PDB entry 8S0F | electron microscopy, 4.10 A resolution (low resolution: residue-level contacts below are approximate; hydrogen-bond / salt-bridge calls are withheld) | chains 5 and 3 of the 14 polymer chains in the assembly

# Chain 5
Molecule: DNA replication licensing factor MCM5
Organism: Homo sapiens
Notes: EC 3.6.4.12
UniProtKB: P33992 (MCM5_HUMAN); residue numbers follow UniProt; this construct covers 1-734
Amino-acid sequence (734 residues; numbered 1 to 734; the number before each row is that of its first residue):
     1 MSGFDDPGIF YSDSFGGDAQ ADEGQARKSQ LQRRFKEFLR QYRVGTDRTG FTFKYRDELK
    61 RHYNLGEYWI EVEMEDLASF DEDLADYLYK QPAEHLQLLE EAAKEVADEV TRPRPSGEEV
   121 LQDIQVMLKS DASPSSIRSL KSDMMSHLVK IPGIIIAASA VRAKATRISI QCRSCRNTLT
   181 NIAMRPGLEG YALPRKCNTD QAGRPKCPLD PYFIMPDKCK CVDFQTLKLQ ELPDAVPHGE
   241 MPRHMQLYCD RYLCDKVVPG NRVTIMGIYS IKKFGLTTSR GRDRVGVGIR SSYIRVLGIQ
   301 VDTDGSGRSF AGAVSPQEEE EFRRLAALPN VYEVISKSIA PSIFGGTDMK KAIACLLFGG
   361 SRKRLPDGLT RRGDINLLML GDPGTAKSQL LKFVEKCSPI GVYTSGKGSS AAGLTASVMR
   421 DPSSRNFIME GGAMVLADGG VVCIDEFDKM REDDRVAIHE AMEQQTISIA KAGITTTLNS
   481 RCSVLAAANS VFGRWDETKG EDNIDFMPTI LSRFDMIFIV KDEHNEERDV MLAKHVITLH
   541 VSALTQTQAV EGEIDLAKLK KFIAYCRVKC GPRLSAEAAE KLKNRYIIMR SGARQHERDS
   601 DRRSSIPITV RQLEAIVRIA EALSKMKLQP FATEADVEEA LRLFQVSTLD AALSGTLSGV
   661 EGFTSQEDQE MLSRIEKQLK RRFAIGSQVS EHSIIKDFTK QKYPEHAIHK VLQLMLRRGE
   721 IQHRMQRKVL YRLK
Disordered / not traced: 1-315, 407-433, 449-479, 653-734
Curated features (UniProtKB/Swiss-Prot):
  - binding site (ADP): Arg371
  - modified residue: Ser2 (N-acetylserine), Ser315 (Phosphoserine), Lys392 (N6-acetyllysine), Lys396 (N6-acetyllysine), Ser605 (Phosphoserine), Lys696 (N6-acetyllysine)
  - natural variant: Thr466 (T466I: In MGORS8)

# Chain 3
Molecule: DNA replication licensing factor MCM3
Organism: Homo sapiens
Notes: EC 3.6.4.12
UniProtKB: P25205 (MCM3_HUMAN); residue numbers follow UniProt; this construct covers 1-808
Amino-acid sequence (810 residues; row label = number of the first residue in the row; numbers below 1 keep their minus sign (Gly-1 is residue -1)):
    -1 GEMAGTVVLD DVELREAQRD YLDFLDDEED QGIYQSKVRE LISDNQYRLI VNVNDLRRKN
    59 EKRANRLLNN AFEELVAFQR ALKDFVASID ATYAKQYEEF YVGLEGSFGS KHVSPRTLTS
   119 CFLSCVVCVE GIVTKCSLVR PKVVRSVHYC PATKKTIERR YSDLTTLVAF PSSSVYPTKD
   179 EENNPLETEY GLSVYKDHQT ITIQEMPEKA PAGQLPRSVD VILDDDLVDK AKPGDRVQVV
   239 GTYRCLPGKK GGYTSGTFRT VLIACNVKQM SKDAQPSFSA EDIAKIKKFS KTRSKDIFDQ
   299 LAKSLAPSIH GHDYVKKAIL CLLLGGVERD LENGSHIRGD INILLIGDPS VAKSQLLRYV
   359 LCTAPRAIPT TGRGSSGVGL TAAVTTDQET GERRLEAGAM VLADRGVVCI DEFDKMSDMD
   419 RTAIHEVMEQ GRVTIAKAGI HARLNARCSV LAAANPVYGR YDQYKTPMEN IGLQDSLLSR
   479 FDLLFIMLDQ MDPEQDREIS DHVLRMHRYR APGEQDGDAM PLGSAVDILA TDDPNFSQED
   539 QQDTQIYEKH DNLLHGTKKK KEKMVSAAFM KKYIHVAKII KPVLTQESAT YIAEEYSRLR
   599 SQDSMSSDTA RTSPVTARTL ETLIRLATAH AKARMSKTVD LQDAEEAVEL VQYAYFKKVL
   659 EKEKKRKKRS EDESETEDEE EKSQEDQEQK RKRRKTRQPD AKDGDSYDPY DFSDTEEEMP
   719 QVHTPKTADS QETKESQKVE LSESRLKAFK VALLDVFREA HAQSIGMNRL TESINRDSEE
   779 PFSSVEIQAA LSKMQDDNQV MVSEGIIFLI
Disordered / not traced: -1 to 280, 519-541, 657-808
Differences from the reference sequence: expression tag (-1 to 0)
Curated features (UniProtKB/Swiss-Prot):
  - motif: Ser477 to Asp480 (Arginine finger)
  - binding site (ADP): Gln353, Leu393, Glu394, Ala395, Ala397
  - binding site (ATP): Ala523, Arg664
  - modified residue: Ala2 (N-acetylalanine), Ser160 (Phosphoserine), Ser275 (Phosphoserine), Lys293 (N6-acetyllysine), Ser535 (Phosphoserine), Lys547 (N6-acetyllysine), Ser611 (Phosphoserine), Ser668 (Phosphoserine), Ser672 (Phosphoserine), Thr674 (Phosphothreonine), Ser681 (Phosphoserine), Tyr708 (Phosphotyrosine), Ser711 (Phosphoserine), Thr713 (Phosphothreonine), Thr722 (Phosphothreonine), Thr725 (Phosphothreonine), Ser728 (Phosphoserine), Ser734 (Phosphoserine)
  - mutagenesis: Ser535 (S535A: 50% reduction in phosphorylation by ATM or ATR)

# Chain 5 / chain 3 interface
Residue-residue contacts (15; chain 5 residue first):
  Pro366(5) - Met518(3)
  Leu369(5) - Gln353(3)
  Arg371(5) - His505(3)
  Met507(5) - Tyr456(3)
  Thr509(5) - Gly457(3)
  Arg573(5) - Ala517(3)
  Lys583(5) - Leu502(3)
  Lys583(5) - Arg506(3)
  Arg590(5) - Asp494(3)
  Arg594(5) - Met489(3)
  Arg594(5) - Pro491(3)
  Glu597(5) - Met489(3)
  Arg603(5) - Arg458(3)
  Arg603(5) - Asp460(3)
  Ser604(5) - Arg458(3)
Other interface residues (no listed pair), chain 5 (14 interface residues in all): Pro508, Thr609
Other interface residues (no listed pair), chain 3 (18 interface residues in all): Pro347, Ser348, Asp490, Arg508, Asp516

# Overview
Chain 5 and chain 3 form an interface of 14 and 18 residues respectively. From UniProt: ADP-binding residue
Arg371(5) on chain 5; 5 ADP-binding residues, ATP-binding residues Ala523(3) and Arg664(3) and one mutagenesis
site on chain 3.
Chain 5 is DNA replication licensing factor MCM5 and chain 3 is DNA replication licensing factor MCM3, both
from Homo sapiens; the structure, H. sapiens OC1M bound to double stranded DNA, was determined by electron
microscopy, deposited together with 8S09, 8S0A, 8S0B, 8S0C, 8S0D and 8S0E.
